Entry 9FWZ (electron microscopy, 3.60 A resolution); this record covers chains C and A of the 5 polymer chains in the assembly.

# Chain C
Name: Chaperone protein FimC
Source organism: Escherichia coli
UniProt: P31697 (FIMC_ECOLI); residues 1-205 here correspond to UniProt positions 37-241 (UniProt number = residue number + 36)
Chain sequence (206 residues; row label = number of the first residue in the row; numbering starts at 0):
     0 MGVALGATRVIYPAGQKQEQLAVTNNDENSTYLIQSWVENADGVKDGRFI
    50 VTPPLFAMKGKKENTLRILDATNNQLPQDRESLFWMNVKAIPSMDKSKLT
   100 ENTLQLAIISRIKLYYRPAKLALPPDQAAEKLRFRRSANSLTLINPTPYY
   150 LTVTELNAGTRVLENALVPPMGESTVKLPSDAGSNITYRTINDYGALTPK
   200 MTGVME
Unresolved in the structure: 0, 93-100
Sequence notes: initiating methionine (0)

# Chain A
Name: Type-1 fimbrial protein, A chain
Source organism: Escherichia coli
UniProt: P04128 (FIMA1_ECOLI); residues 1-159 here correspond to UniProt positions 24-182 (UniProt number = residue number + 23)
Chain sequence (160 residues; row label = number of the first residue in the row; numbering starts at 0):
     0 MAATTVNGGTVHFKGEVVNAACAVDAGSVDQTVQLGQVRTASLAQEGATS
    50 SAVGFNIQLNDCDTNVASKAAVAFLGTAIDAGHTNVLALQSSAAGSATNV
   100 GVQILDRTGAALTLDGATFSSETTLNNGTNTIPFQARYFATGAATPGAAN
   150 ADATFKVQYQ
Unresolved in the structure: 0-4
Sequence notes: initiating methionine (0)
Cystine bridges: C21-C61

# How chain C and chain A interact
Residue-residue contacts - 64 pairs, chain C then chain A:
  G1(C) - A22(A)
  G1(C) - V23(A)
  G1(C) - D24(A)  hydrogen bond (backbone-side chain)
  V2(C) - A22(A)
  A3(C) - A20(A)
  L4(C) - A20(A)  hydrogen bond (backbone-backbone)
  G5(C) - N18(A)
  G5(C) - A19(A)
  A6(C) - N18(A)
  T7(C) - A20(A)
  T7(C) - V65(A)
  T7(C) - Y158(A)
  R8(C) - Q159(A)  hydrogen bond (side chain-backbone)
  N25(C) - D60(A)  hydrogen bond
  D26(C) - D24(A)
  Y31(C) - Q30(A)  hydrogen bond
  P91(C) - D29(A)
  P91(C) - Q30(A)
  N101(C) - Q33(A)
  N101(C) - L34(A)
  N101(C) - G35(A)  hydrogen bond (side chain-backbone)
  N101(C) - Q36(A)
  N101(C) - Y137(A)  hydrogen bond
  T102(C) - T31(A)
  T102(C) - V32(A)
  T102(C) - Q33(A)  hydrogen bond
  T102(C) - N149(A)
  T102(C) - A150(A)
  L103(C) - Q30(A)
  L103(C) - T31(A)
  L103(C) - V32(A)  hydrophobic
  L103(C) - L34(A)  hydrophobic
  L103(C) - A150(A)
  Q104(C) - Q30(A)
  Q104(C) - T31(A)
  Q104(C) - A150(A)  hydrogen bond (backbone-backbone)
  Q104(C) - D151(A)
  Q104(C) - A152(A)  hydrogen bond (backbone-backbone)
  L105(C) - A25(A)  hydrophobic
  L105(C) - Q30(A)  hydrogen bond (backbone-backbone)
  L105(C) - A152(A)
  A106(C) - A152(A)  hydrogen bond (backbone-backbone)
  A106(C) - T153(A)
  A106(C) - F154(A)  hydrogen bond (backbone-backbone)
  I107(C) - V23(A)  hydrophobic
  I107(C) - Q30(A)
  I107(C) - F154(A)
  I108(C) - T153(A)
  I108(C) - F154(A)  hydrogen bond (backbone-backbone)
  I108(C) - K155(A)
  I108(C) - V156(A)  hydrogen bond (backbone-backbone)
  S109(C) - V156(A)
  S109(C) - Y158(A)
  R110(C) - K155(A)
  R110(C) - V156(A)  hydrogen bond (backbone-backbone)
  R110(C) - Q157(A)
  R110(C) - Y158(A)  hydrogen bond (backbone-backbone)
  K112(C) - Y158(A)
  K112(C) - Q159(A)  hydrogen bond (side chain-backbone)
  T151(C) - Q159(A)
  N164(C) - Q159(A)
  Y193(C) - E15(A)  hydrogen bond
  Y193(C) - N18(A)
  L196(C) - N64(A)
Interface residues without a listed pair, chain C (34 interface residues in all): W84, I111, V152, E154, A165, I190, G194
Interface residues without a listed pair, chain A (43 interface residues in all): V16, V17, C21, F54, I56, N59, K68, F73, V101, A135, A147, A148

# Overview
The interface between chain C and chain A involves 34 residues on one side and 43 on the other, with 19
hydrogen bonds. Polar pairs include G1(C)-D24(A), R8(C)-Q159(A) and N25(C)-D60(A).
Here chain C is Chaperone protein FimC and chain A is Type-1 fimbrial protein, A chain, both from Escherichia
coli. Entry 9FWZ (Cryo-EM structure of the type 1 pilus assembly platform as part of the FimA-bound
chaperone-usher pilus ...) was determined by electron microscopy.
